Entry 4Z1M (X-ray diffraction, 3.30 A resolution); this record covers chains F and G of the 10 polymer chains in the assembly.

[Chain F]
Protein: ATP synthase subunit beta, mitochondrial
Source organism: Bos taurus
Notes: EC 3.6.3.14
Reference sequence: P00829 (ATPB_BOVIN); residues -3 to 478 here correspond to UniProt positions 47-528 (UniProt number = residue number + 50)
Sequence (482 residues; numbered -3 to 478; the number before each row is that of its first residue; numbers below 1 keep their minus sign (Ala-3 is residue -3)):
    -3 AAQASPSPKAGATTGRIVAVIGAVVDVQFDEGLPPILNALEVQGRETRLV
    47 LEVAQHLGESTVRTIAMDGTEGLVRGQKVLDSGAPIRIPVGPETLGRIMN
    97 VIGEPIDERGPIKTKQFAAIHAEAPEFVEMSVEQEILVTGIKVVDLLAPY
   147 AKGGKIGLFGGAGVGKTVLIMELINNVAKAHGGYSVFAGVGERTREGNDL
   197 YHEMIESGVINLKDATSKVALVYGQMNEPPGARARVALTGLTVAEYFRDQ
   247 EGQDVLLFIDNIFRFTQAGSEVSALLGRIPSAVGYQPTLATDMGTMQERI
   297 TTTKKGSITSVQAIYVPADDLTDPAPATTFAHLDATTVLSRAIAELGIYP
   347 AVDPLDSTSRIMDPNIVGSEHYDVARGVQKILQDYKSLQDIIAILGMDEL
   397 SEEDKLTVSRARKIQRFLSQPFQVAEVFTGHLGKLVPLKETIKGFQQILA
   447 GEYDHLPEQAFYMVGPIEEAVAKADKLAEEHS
Not modelled in the structure: -3 to 8, 478
Bound ions: Mg2+: Thr163 (together with ADP)
Small-molecule neighbours:
  - ADP (adenosine-5'-diphosphate): Gly157, Ala158, Gly159, Val160, Gly161, Lys162, Thr163, Val164, Tyr345, Pro346, Phe418, Ala421, Phe424, Thr425
  - ATP (adenosine-5'-triphosphate): Ser355, Arg356, Met358, Asp359, Pro360, Tyr368
UniProt features mapped onto this chain:
  - binding site (ADP): Gly159, Val160, Gly161, Lys162, Thr163, Val164
  - binding site (ATP): Gly159, Gly161, Lys162, Thr163, Val164, Arg189
  - binding site (phosphate): Gly159, Val160, Gly161, Lys162, Thr163
  - binding site (Mg(2+)): Thr163, Glu188
  - modified residue: Lys74 (N6-acetyllysine), Lys111 (N6-acetyllysine), Lys148 (N6-acetyllysine), Lys209 (N6-acetyllysine), Lys214 (N6-acetyllysine), Thr262 (Phosphothreonine), Ser365 (Phosphoserine), Lys376 (N6-acetyllysine), Ser383 (Phosphoserine), Lys430 (N6-acetyllysine), Lys435 (N6-acetyllysine), Lys472 (N6-acetyllysine)
  - glycosylation: Ser56 (O-linked (GlcNAc) serine)

[Chain G]
Protein: ATP synthase subunit gamma, mitochondrial
Source organism: Bos taurus
Reference sequence: P05631 (ATPG_BOVIN); residues 1-273 here correspond to UniProt positions 26-298 (UniProt number = residue number + 25)
Sequence (273 residues; each row starts with the number of its first residue):
     1 ATLKDITRRLKSIKNIQKITKSMKMVAAAKYARAERELKPARVYGVGSLA
    51 LYEKADIKTPEDKKKHLIIGVSSDRGLCGAIHSSVAKQMKSEAANLAAAG
   101 KEVKIIGVGDKIRSILHRTHSDQFLVTFKEVGRRPPTFGDASVIALELLN
   151 SGYEFDEGSIIFNRFRSVISYKTEEKPIFSLDTISSAESMSIYDDIDADV
   201 LRNYQEYSLANIIYYSLKESTTSEQSARMTAMDNASKNASEMIDKLTLTF
   251 NRTRQAVITKELIEIISGAAALD
Not modelled in the structure: 45-72, 92-107, 154-163, 174-204, 273
UniProt features mapped onto this chain:
  - modified residue: Lys14 (N6-acetyllysine), Lys24 (N6-succinyllysine), Lys30 (N6-acetyllysine), Lys90 (N6-acetyllysine), Ser121 (Phosphoserine), Lys129 (N6-acetyllysine), Lys172 (N6-acetyllysine), Lys245 (N6-succinyllysine)

[Chain F / chain G interface]
Contacting residue pairs - 16 pairs, chain F then chain G:
  Ile275(F) with Ala271(G), hydrophobic
  Pro276(F) with Ser267(G)
  Val279(F) with Lys260(G)
  Asp386(F) with Arg9(G), salt bridge
  Ala389(F) with Asn238(G), hydrogen bond (backbone-side chain); Met242(G), hydrophobic
  Ile390(F) with Ile16(G), hydrophobic; Ala235(G); Ala239(G), hydrophobic; Met242(G), hydrophobic
  Leu391(F) with Leu77(G), hydrophobic
  Asp394(F) with Gly79(G); Ala80(G)
  Glu395(F) with Leu77(G)
  Glu398(F) with Arg118(G)
  Glu399(F) with Arg118(G), salt bridge
Interface residues without a listed pair, chain F (12 interface residues in all): Ala278
Interface residues without a listed pair, chain G (14 interface residues in all): Thr20

[Overview]
The interface between chain F and chain G involves 12 residues on one side and 14 on the other, with 1
hydrogen bond and 2 salt bridges. Polar contacts include Asp386(F)-Arg9(G), Glu399(F)-Arg118(G) and
Ala389(F)-Asn238(G). Ligands of chain F: ATP and ADP.
Chain F is ATP synthase subunit beta, mitochondrial and chain G is ATP synthase subunit gamma, mitochondrial,
both from Bos taurus; the structure, Bovine F1-ATPase inhibited by three copies of the inhibitor protein IF1
crystallised in the presence of ..., was determined by X-ray diffraction together with 4YXW from the same
study.
